Entry 1V1R (X-ray diffraction, 1.80 A resolution); this record covers chains A and B.

== Chain A ==
Name: 2-oxoisovalerate dehydrogenase alpha subunit
Organism: Homo sapiens
Notes: EC 1.2.4.4
UniProt: P12694 (ODBA_HUMAN); residues 1-400 here correspond to UniProt positions 46-445 (UniProt number = residue number + 45)
Sequence (400 residues; row label = number of the first residue in the row):
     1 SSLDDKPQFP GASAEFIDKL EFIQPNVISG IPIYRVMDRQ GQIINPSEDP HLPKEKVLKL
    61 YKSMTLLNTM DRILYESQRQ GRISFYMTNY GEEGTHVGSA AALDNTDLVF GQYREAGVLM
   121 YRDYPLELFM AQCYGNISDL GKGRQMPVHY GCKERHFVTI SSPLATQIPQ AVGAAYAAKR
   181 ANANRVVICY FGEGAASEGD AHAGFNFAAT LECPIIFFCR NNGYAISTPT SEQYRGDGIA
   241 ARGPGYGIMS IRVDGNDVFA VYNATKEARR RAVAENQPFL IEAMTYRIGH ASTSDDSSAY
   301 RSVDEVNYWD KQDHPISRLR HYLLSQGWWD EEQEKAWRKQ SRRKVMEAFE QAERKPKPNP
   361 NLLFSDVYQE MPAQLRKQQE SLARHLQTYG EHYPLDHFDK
Unresolved in the structure: 1-13, 223-230, 287-313
Sequence notes: conflict Ala-291 (His336 in P12694)
Ion coordination: K+: Gln-112, Ser-161, Pro-163, Thr-166, Gln-167; Na+: Glu-193, Asn-222 (together with sulfate ion)
UniProt features mapped onto this chain:
  - binding site (thiamine diphosphate): Tyr-113, Arg-114, Ser-162, Gly-194, Ala-195, Arg-220
  - binding site (K(+)): Ser-161, Pro-163, Thr-166, Gln-167
  - binding site (Mg(2+)): Glu-193, Asn-222, Tyr-224
  - modified residue: Ser-292 (Phosphoserine), Thr-293 (Phosphothreonine), Ser-294 (Phosphoserine), Ser-302 (Phosphoserine), Lys-311 (N6-acetyllysine), Lys-335 (N6-succinyllysine)

== Chain B ==
Name: 2-oxoisovalerate dehydrogenase beta subunit
Organism: Homo sapiens
Notes: EC 1.2.4.4
UniProt: P21953 (ODBB_HUMAN); residues 1-342 here correspond to UniProt positions 51-392 (UniProt number = residue number + 50)
Sequence (342 residues; each row starts with the number of its first residue):
     1 VAHFTFQPDP EPREYGQTQK MNLFQSVTSA LDNSLAKDPT AVIFGEDVAF GGVFRCTVGL
    61 RDKYGKDRVF NTPLCEQGIV GFGIGIAVTG ATAIAEIQFA DYIFPAFDQI VNEAAKYRYR
   121 SGDLFNCGSL TIRSPWGCVG HGALYHSQSP EAFFAHCPGI KVVIPRSPFQ AKGLLLSCIE
   181 DKNPCIFFEP KILYRAAAEE VPIEPYNIPL SQAEVIQEGS DVTLVAWGTQ VHVIREVASM
   241 AKEKLGVSCE VIDLRTIIPW DVDTICKSVI KTGRLLISHE APLTGGFASE ISSTVQEECF
   301 LNLEAPISRV CGYDTPFPHI FEPFYIPDKW KCYDALRKMI NY
Unresolved in the structure: 1, 9-13
Ion coordination: K+: Gly-128, Leu-130, Thr-131, Cys-178, Asp-181, Asn-183
UniProt features mapped onto this chain:
  - binding site (thiamine diphosphate): Tyr-102
  - binding site (K(+)): Gly-128, Leu-130, Thr-131, Cys-178, Asp-181, Asn-183
  - modified residue (N6-acetyllysine): Lys-182, Lys-191

== How chain A and chain B interact ==
Residue-residue contacts (87):
  Phe-110(A) / Tyr-117(B)
  Leu-140(A) / Ser-121(B)
  Leu-140(A) / Gly-122(B)
  Leu-140(A) / Leu-124(B)  hydrophobic
  Gly-141(A) / Gly-122(B)
  Lys-142(A) / Gly-122(B)
  Arg-144(A) / Tyr-119(B)  hydrogen bond (side chain-backbone)
  Arg-144(A) / Gly-122(B)
  Gln-145(A) / Arg-120(B)  hydrogen bond (side chain-backbone)
  Gly-151(A) / Leu-124(B)
  Cys-152(A) / Phe-125(B)
  Lys-153(A) / Leu-124(B)
  Lys-153(A) / Phe-125(B)
  Phe-157(A) / Phe-125(B)
  Val-158(A) / Tyr-117(B)
  Val-158(A) / Phe-125(B)  hydrophobic
  Thr-159(A) / Arg-120(B)
  Thr-159(A) / Ser-121(B)
  Thr-159(A) / Phe-125(B)
  Ser-161(A) / Glu-113(B)  hydrogen bond
  Ser-161(A) / Arg-120(B)
  Pro-163(A) / Asn-112(B)
  Pro-163(A) / Glu-113(B)
  Thr-166(A) / Asp-108(B)
  Thr-166(A) / Gln-109(B)  hydrogen bond (backbone-side chain)
  Thr-166(A) / Glu-113(B)  hydrogen bond
  Pro-169(A) / Gly-81(B)
  Pro-169(A) / Phe-82(B)
  Pro-169(A) / Gln-109(B)
  Gln-170(A) / Gly-81(B)
  Gln-170(A) / Ile-84(B)
  Gln-170(A) / Gly-85(B)
  Gln-170(A) / Gln-109(B)  hydrogen bond
  Gln-170(A) / Glu-113(B)  hydrogen bond
  Gln-170(A) / Tyr-117(B)  hydrogen bond
  Gly-173(A) / Phe-82(B)
  Gly-173(A) / Gly-85(B)
  Gly-173(A) / Ile-86(B)
  Ala-174(A) / Gly-85(B)
  Ala-174(A) / Ile-86(B)
  Ala-174(A) / Thr-89(B)
  Tyr-176(A) / Asp-67(B)  hydrogen bond (side chain-backbone)
  Tyr-176(A) / Phe-70(B)
  Tyr-176(A) / Phe-82(B)  hydrophobic
  Ala-177(A) / Thr-89(B)
  Arg-180(A) / Pro-39(B)  hydrogen bond (side chain-backbone)
  Arg-180(A) / Thr-40(B)
  Arg-180(A) / Val-42(B)
  Arg-180(A) / Asp-67(B)  salt bridge
  Arg-180(A) / Arg-68(B)
  Gly-199(A) / Gln-77(B)
  Asp-200(A) / Gln-77(B)  hydrogen bond
  Asp-200(A) / Gln-109(B)  hydrogen bond
  Ala-203(A) / Cys-75(B)  hydrophobic
  Ala-203(A) / Gly-78(B)
  Asn-206(A) / Pro-73(B)
  Phe-207(A) / Thr-72(B)
  Phe-207(A) / Pro-73(B)
  Phe-207(A) / Cys-75(B)
  Phe-207(A) / Gly-78(B)
  Phe-207(A) / Ile-79(B)
  Phe-207(A) / Phe-82(B)  hydrophobic
  Thr-210(A) / Pro-73(B)
  Leu-211(A) / Phe-70(B)  hydrophobic
  Leu-211(A) / Asn-71(B)
  Leu-211(A) / Phe-82(B)  hydrophobic
  Leu-363(A) / Tyr-119(B)  hydrogen bond (backbone-side chain)
  Ser-365(A) / Tyr-119(B)
  Asp-366(A) / Arg-118(B)
  Asp-366(A) / Tyr-119(B)  hydrogen bond (backbone-backbone)
  Asp-366(A) / Gly-122(B)
  Asp-366(A) / Asp-123(B)
  Val-367(A) / Ala-115(B)
  Val-367(A) / Tyr-119(B)  hydrophobic
  Val-367(A) / Pro-158(B)  hydrophobic
  Val-367(A) / Gly-159(B)
  Tyr-368(A) / Gly-159(B)  hydrogen bond (side chain-backbone)
  Tyr-368(A) / Ile-160(B)  hydrogen bond (side chain-backbone)
  Tyr-368(A) / Lys-161(B)
  Tyr-368(A) / Asn-183(B)
  Tyr-368(A) / Ile-258(B)
  Gln-369(A) / Arg-118(B)
  Gln-369(A) / Lys-182(B)
  Gln-369(A) / Asn-183(B)  hydrogen bond (backbone-side chain)
  Glu-370(A) / Lys-161(B)  salt bridge
  Glu-370(A) / Asn-183(B)  hydrogen bond
  Gln-374(A) / Val-262(B)
Also at the interface, not in a pair above, chain A (40 interface residues in all): Val-172, Leu-362, Pro-372
Also at the interface, not in a pair above, chain B (45 interface residues in all): Ala-41, Val-88, Cys-157, Pro-259

== Overview ==
The interface between chain A and chain B involves 40 residues on one side and 45 on the other; the contacts
include 18 hydrogen bonds and 2 salt bridges. Among the polar pairs are Arg-180(A)/Asp-67(B),
Glu-370(A)/Lys-161(B) and Arg-144(A)/Tyr-119(B).
Here chain A is 2-oxoisovalerate dehydrogenase alpha subunit and chain B is 2-oxoisovalerate dehydrogenase
beta subunit, both from Homo sapiens. Entry 1V1R (Crosstalk between cofactor binding and the phosphorylation
loop conformation in the bckd machine) was determined by X-ray diffraction together with 1V11, 1V16 and 1V1M
from the same study.
